Entry 8WDV (electron microscopy, 2.24 A resolution); this record covers chains C and 3 of the 36 polymer chains in the assembly.

Chain C:
Molecule: Photosynthetic reaction center cytochrome c subunit
Organism: Allochromatium vinosum DSM 180
UniProt: O82947 (CYCR_ALLVD); residues 1-383 here = UniProt positions 1-383
Sequence (383 residues; numbered 1 to 383; the number before each row is that of its first residue):
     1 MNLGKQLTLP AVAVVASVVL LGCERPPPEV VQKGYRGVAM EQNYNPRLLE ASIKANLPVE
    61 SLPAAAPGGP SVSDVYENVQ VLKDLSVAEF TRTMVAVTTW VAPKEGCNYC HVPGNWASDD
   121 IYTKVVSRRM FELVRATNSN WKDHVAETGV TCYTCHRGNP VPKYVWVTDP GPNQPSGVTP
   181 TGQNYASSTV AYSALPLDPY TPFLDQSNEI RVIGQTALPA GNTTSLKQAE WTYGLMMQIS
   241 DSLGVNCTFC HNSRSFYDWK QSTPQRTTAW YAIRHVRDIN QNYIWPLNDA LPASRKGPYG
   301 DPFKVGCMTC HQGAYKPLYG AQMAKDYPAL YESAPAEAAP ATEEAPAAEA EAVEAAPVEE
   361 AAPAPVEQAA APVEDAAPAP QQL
Unresolved in the structure: 1-22, 334-383
UniProt features mapped onto this chain:
  - binding site (heme): M94, C107, C110, H111, M130, H144, C152, C155, H156, M236, C247, C250, H251, C307, C310, H311
  - lipidation: C23 (N-palmitoyl cysteine)
Covalent attachments: palmitic acid (PLM) linked to C23
Ion coordination: heme Fe (4 sites), coordinated by M94, H111, M130, H144, H156, M236, H251, H311; Mg2+: Q183, E230 (shared with 1 residue of chain M); Ca2+ near D241 (its only coordinating residue here)
Residues lining bound ligands:
  - heme (HEM), molecule 1: Y76, E77, N78, V79, Q80, V81, L82, F90, M94, V97, T98, V101, G106, C107, C110, H111, W116, A117, K124, S127, R128, F131
  - heme (HEM), molecule 2: V97, V101, Y109, C110, Y122, T123, V126, S127, M130, F131, L133, V134, V150, T151, C152, C155, H156, P160, V161, P162, V165, I279, I284, L291, R295, F303, K304, V305, T309, C310
  - heme (HEM), molecule 3: H144, V145, A146, T148, G149, V150, L204, I239, L243, F249, Q265, T268, A269, A272, I273, H275, V276, I279, V305, G306, C307, C310, H311, Y315, K316, P317
  - heme (HEM), molecule 4: I210, R211, V212, I213, Q215, T232, Y233, M236, M237, I239, S240, L243, V245, N246, C247, F249, C250, H251, F256, Y257, W259, Q265, R266, A269, W270, I273, R274
  - Z41 ((2S)-3-hydroxypropane-1,2-diyl dihexadecanoate): E24, R25, P26

Chain 3:
Molecule: Antenna complex alpha/beta subunit
Organism: Allochromatium vinosum DSM 180
UniProt: D3RP67 (D3RP67_ALLVD); residue numbers follow UniProt; this construct covers 1-66
Sequence (66 residues; numbered 1 to 66; the number before each row is that of its first residue):
     1 MMPQLYKIWL AFDPRMALIG LGAFLFALAL FIHYMLLRSP EFDWLLGPDY APVTLSAGMS
    61 ALPAGR
Unresolved in the structure: 1-4
Residues lining bound ligands:
  - bacteriochlorophyll a (BCL), molecule 1: I8, F12, F24, I32
  - bacteriochlorophyll a (BCL), molecule 2: L18, I19, L21, G22, A23, L25, F26, A29, H33, L36, W44
  - bacteriochlorophyll a (BCL), molecule 3: L25, L28, A29, I32, H33, L36, F42
  - spirilloxanthin (CRT), molecule 1: L18, L21, F24, L25, L28, F31, I32
  - spirilloxanthin (CRT), molecule 2: F26, A29, L30, H33, W44
  - Z41 ((2S)-3-hydroxypropane-1,2-diyl dihexadecanoate): A27, L30, F31, Y34

Chain C / chain 3 interface:
Residue-residue contacts - 43 pairs, chain C then chain 3:
  R25(C) - L37(3)  hydrogen bond (side chain-backbone)
  R25(C) - D43(3)  salt bridge
  P26(C) - Y34(3)  hydrogen bond (backbone-side chain)
  P27(C) - R38(3)
  E29(C) - L62(3)
  V31(C) - L62(3)  hydrophobic
  V31(C) - P63(3)
  V31(C) - G65(3)
  Q32(C) - G65(3)
  Q32(C) - R66(3)  hydrogen bond (backbone-backbone)
  K33(C) - A64(3)
  K33(C) - R66(3)
  G34(C) - R66(3)  hydrogen bond (backbone-side chain)
  Y44(C) - L62(3)  hydrophobic
  Y44(C) - P63(3)
  R47(C) - L46(3)
  L49(C) - A61(3)
  L49(C) - L62(3)  hydrophobic
  E50(C) - Y50(3)
  E50(C) - V53(3)  hydrogen bond (side chain-backbone)
  I53(C) - V53(3)  hydrophobic
  I53(C) - L55(3)  hydrophobic
  I53(C) - M59(3)  hydrophobic
  I53(C) - A61(3)  hydrophobic
  K54(C) - V53(3)
  L57(C) - V53(3)  hydrophobic
  L57(C) - M59(3)  hydrophobic
  P58(C) - S56(3)
  P58(C) - M59(3)
  F249(C) - P63(3)  hydrophobic
  Y315(C) - S60(3)  hydrogen bond (side chain-backbone)
  Y315(C) - A61(3)
  Y315(C) - L62(3)  hydrogen bond (side chain-backbone)
  Y315(C) - P63(3)  hydrophobic
  L318(C) - M59(3)
  Y319(C) - M59(3)
  Y319(C) - S60(3)  hydrogen bond (backbone-backbone)
  Y319(C) - A61(3)
  G320(C) - A57(3)
  G320(C) - G58(3)
  A321(C) - A57(3)
  A321(C) - M59(3)  hydrophobic
  Q322(C) - A57(3)  hydrogen bond (backbone-backbone)
Interface residues without a listed pair, chain C (25 interface residues in all): Y35, N56
Interface residues without a listed pair, chain 3 (23 interface residues in all): L45, A51, P52, T54

Summary:
25 residues of chain C face 23 of chain 3 across their interface; the contacts include 9 hydrogen bonds and 1
salt bridge. Polar pairs include R25(C)-D43(3), R25(C)-L37(3) and P26(C)-Y34(3). Compound Z41 is bound between
chain C and chain 3.
Here chain C is Photosynthetic reaction center cytochrome c subunit and chain 3 is Antenna complex alpha/beta
subunit, both from Allochromatium vinosum DSM 180. Entry 8WDV (Photosynthetic LH1-RC complex from the purple
sulfur bacterium Allochromatium vinosum purified by Ca2+-DEAE) was determined by electron microscopy,
deposited together with 8WDU.
